Entry 6W03 (X-ray diffraction, 2.40 A resolution); this record covers chains B and G of the 6 polymer chains in the assembly.

== Chain B ==
Name: Envelope glycoprotein gp41
From: Human immunodeficiency virus 1
Notes: fragment: ectodomain
UniProtKB: Q2N0S6 (Q2N0S6_9HIV1); residues 512-664 here correspond to UniProt positions 509-661 (UniProt number = residue number - 3)
Chain sequence (153 residues; each row starts with the number of its first residue):
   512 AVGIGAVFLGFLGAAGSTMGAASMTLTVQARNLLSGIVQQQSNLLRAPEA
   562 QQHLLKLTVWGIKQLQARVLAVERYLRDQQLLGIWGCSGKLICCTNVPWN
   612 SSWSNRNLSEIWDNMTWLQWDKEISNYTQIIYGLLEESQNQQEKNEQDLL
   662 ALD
Disordered / not traced: 512-516, 546-568, 664
Construct notes: engineered mutation Pro-559 (Ile556 in Q2N0S6), Cys-605 (Thr602 in Q2N0S6)
Cystine bridges: Cys-598/Cys-604
Covalent attachments: N-acetylglucosamine (NAG) linked to Asn-611, Asn-637

== Chain G ==
Name: Envelope glycoprotein gp160
From: Human immunodeficiency virus 1
UniProtKB: Q2N0S6 (Q2N0S6_9HIV1); the construct lacks a stretch of the UniProt sequence and is renumbered around it, so the offset changes along the chain: 31-136 = UniProt 30-135; 145-185 = UniProt 136-176; 189-309 = UniProt 188-308; 312-321 = UniProt 309-318; 2 more segments
Chain sequence (481 residues; row label = number of the first residue in the row; note: 14 numbers in that range are skipped by the numbering (no residue carries them; nothing is unmodelled there); a row labelled like 185A-185K holds insertion residues (185A, then the next letters in order)):
    31 AENLWVTVYYGVPVWKDAETTLFCASDAKAYETEKHNVWATHACVPTDPN
    81 PQEIHLENVTEEFNMWKNNMVEQMHTDIISLWDQSLKPCVKLTPLCVTLQ
   131 CTNVTN
   145 AITDDMRGELKNCSFNMTTELRDKKQKVYSLFYRLDVVQIN
185A-185K ENQGNRSNNSN
   189 KEYRLINCNTSACTQACPKVSFEPIPIHYCAPAGFAILKCKDKKFNGTGP
   239 CPSVSTVQCTHGIKPVVSTQLLLNGSLAEEEVMIRSENITNNAKNILVQF
   289 NTPVQINCTRPNNMTRKSIRI
   312 GPGQAFYALG
  321A D
   322 IIGDIRQPHCNVSKATWNETLGKVVKQLRKHFGNNTIIRFANSSGGDLEV
   372 TTHSFNCGGEFFYCNTSGLFNSTW
   397 ISNTSVQGSNSTGSNDSITLPCRIKQIINMWQRIGQCMYAPPIQGVIRCV
   447 SNITGLILTRDGGSTNSTTETFRPGGGDMRDNWRSELYKYKVVKIEPLGV
   497 APTRCKRRVVGRRRRRR
Disordered / not traced: 31, 59-64, 145-150, 185A-185K, 397-410, 429-430, 459-464, 506-513
Construct notes: engineered mutation Ala-145 (Asn136 in Q2N0S6), Cys-201 (Ile200 in Q2N0S6), Met-302 (Asn301 in Q2N0S6), Leu-320 (Thr317 in Q2N0S6), Pro-329 (Ala327 in Q2N0S6), Asn-332 (Thr330 in Q2N0S6), Cys-433 (Ala430 in Q2N0S6), Cys-501 (Ala498 in Q2N0S6); expression tag (508-513)
Cystine bridges: Cys-54/Cys-74, Cys-119/Cys-205, Cys-126/Cys-196, Cys-131/Cys-157, Cys-201/Cys-433, Cys-218/Cys-247, Cys-228/Cys-239, Cys-296/Cys-331, Cys-378/Cys-445, Cys-385/Cys-418
Covalent attachments: glycan linked to Asn-88, Asn-332; N-acetylglucosamine (NAG) linked to Asn-133, Asn-156, Asn-160, Asn-197, Asn-234, Asn-262, Asn-276, Asn-295, Asn-301, Asn-363, Asn-386, Asn-448
What the authors report for this chain:
  - contacts within the chain: Leu-154/Met-302 (hydrophobic contact), Tyr-177/Met-302 (hydrophobic contact), Tyr-177/Leu-320 (hydrophobic contact)
  - mutagenesis - A329P (Tm change 2 degC): increased stability
  - mutagenesis - A329P: unchanged binding to CD4
  - mutagenesis - N302M/T320L: decreased binding to CD4
  - mutagenesis - N302M/T320L: decreased binding to V3 antibodies
  - mutagenesis - A329P: unchanged binding to V3 antibodies

== Interface between chain B and chain G ==
Pairs across the interface (103):
  Leu-520(B) with Ile-84(G); His-85(G)
  Phe-522(B) with Ile-84(G); Leu-86(G); Thr-244(G)
  Leu-523(B) with Pro-43(G), hydrophobic; Trp-45(G), hydrophobic; Leu-86(G); Ile-491(G), hydrophobic
  Ala-525(B) with Pro-43(G)
  Ala-526(B) with Pro-43(G), hydrophobic; Trp-45(G), hydrophobic; Val-89(G), hydrophobic
  Gly-527(B) with Glu-87(G); Asn-88(G); Val-89(G)
  Met-530(B) with Ala-497(G), hydrophobic
  Ala-533(B) with Pro-43(G)
  Leu-537(B) with Tyr-40(G); Gly-41(G)
  Gln-540(B) with Gly-41(G), hydrogen bond (side chain-backbone); Pro-43(G)
  Leu-544(B) with Tyr-40(G); Gly-222(G); Pro-493(G), hydrophobic
  Leu-545(B) with Ala-221(G)
  Trp-571(B) with Asp-107(G); Ser-110(G); Leu-111(G), hydrophobic
  Lys-574(B) with Thr-51(G); Leu-52(G); Gln-103(G); Asp-107(G), salt bridge
  Ala-578(B) with Thr-51(G); Pro-220(G), hydrophobic
  Ala-582(B) with Ala-221(G)
  Arg-585(B) with Gly-222(G), hydrogen bond (side chain-backbone); Phe-223(G); Lys-490(G); Ile-491(G), hydrogen bond (side chain-backbone)
  Tyr-586(B) with Tyr-40(G)
  Asp-589(B) with Tyr-40(G); Pro-493(G); Leu-494(G)
  Gln-590(B) with Tyr-40(G), hydrogen bond
  Leu-593(B) with Val-38(G), hydrophobic; Tyr-40(G), hydrophobic; Leu-494(G), hydrophobic
  Trp-596(B) with Val-38(G), hydrophobic; Arg-503(G)
  Cys-598(B) with Val-38(G), hydrophobic
  Leu-602(B) with Val-38(G); Tyr-39(G); Tyr-40(G), hydrogen bond (backbone-backbone)
  Ile-603(B) with Val-38(G); Tyr-39(G), hydrophobic
  Cys-604(B) with Thr-37(G); Val-38(G), hydrogen bond (backbone-backbone); Arg-503(G), hydrogen bond
  Cys-605(B) with Thr-37(G); Cys-501(G), disulfide; Arg-503(G), hydrogen bond (backbone-side chain)
  Thr-606(B) with Val-36(G), hydrogen bond (side chain-backbone); Thr-37(G); Cys-501(G); Lys-502(G); Arg-503(G), hydrogen bond (backbone-backbone)
  Asn-607(B) with Trp-35(G); Lys-502(G); Arg-503(G), hydrogen bond (side chain-backbone)
  Val-608(B) with Trp-35(G); Val-36(G), hydrogen bond (backbone-backbone)
  Pro-609(B) with Leu-34(G); Trp-35(G)
  Trp-610(B) with Leu-34(G), hydrogen bond (backbone-backbone); Trp-35(G); Val-36(G), hydrophobic; Pro-498(G), hydrophobic
  Trp-614(B) with Val-36(G), hydrophobic
  Leu-619(B) with Leu-34(G), hydrophobic; Pro-498(G); Thr-499(G); Arg-500(G)
  Trp-623(B) with Tyr-39(G), hydrophobic; Ala-497(G), hydrophobic; Pro-498(G), hydrogen bond (side chain-backbone)
  Trp-628(B) with Tyr-39(G), hydrophobic; Val-42(G); Gly-495(G)
  Leu-629(B) with Pro-43(G); Val-44(G), hydrophobic; Trp-45(G)
  Trp-631(B) with Val-496(G), hydrogen bond (side chain-backbone); Ala-497(G); Pro-498(G)
  Asp-632(B) with Val-44(G); Lys-46(G), salt bridge
  Ile-642(B) with Val-36(G), hydrophobic
  Tyr-643(B) with Leu-494(G)
  Leu-646(B) with Val-36(G), hydrophobic; Val-38(G), hydrophobic
  Gln-650(B) with Arg-503(G)
  Gln-653(B) with Arg-503(G), hydrogen bond
Interface residues without a listed pair, chain B (57 interface residues in all): Gly-521, Gly-524, Ser-534, Thr-536, Asn-543, Val-570, Gln-575, Leu-581, Leu-592, Gly-597, Lys-601, Ile-622, Thr-639
Interface residues without a listed pair, chain G (47 interface residues in all): Thr-50, Val-75, Gln-114, Ala-224
Inter-chain disulfides: Cys-605(B)/Cys-501(G)

== In short ==
57 residues of chain B face 47 of chain G across their interface; the contacts include 1 disulfide bond, 16
hydrogen bonds and 2 salt bridges. Among the polar pairs are Lys-574(B)/Asp-107(G), Asp-632(B)/Lys-46(G) and
Gln-540(B)/Gly-41(G). From the paper: A329P of chain G increases stability; contacts within the chain
involving Met-302(G), Leu-154(G) and Tyr-177(G) among others.
Chain B is Envelope glycoprotein gp41 and chain G is Envelope glycoprotein gp160, both from Human
immunodeficiency virus 1; the structure, Crystal Structure of HIV-1 BG505 DS-SOSIP.3mut Prefusion Env Trimer
in Complex with Human Antibodies 3H109L and ..., was determined by X-ray diffraction, deposited together with
6VZI.
